7FFI - chain A; structure by X-ray diffraction, 2.40 A resolution.

[Chain A]
Protein: Type III polyketide synthase
Source organism: Aquilaria sinensis
Reference sequence: A0A385MEG6 (A0A385MEG6_9ROSI); residues 1-397 here = UniProt positions 1-397
Chain sequence (431 residues; each row starts with the number of its first residue; numbers below 1 keep their minus sign (Met-33 is residue -33)):
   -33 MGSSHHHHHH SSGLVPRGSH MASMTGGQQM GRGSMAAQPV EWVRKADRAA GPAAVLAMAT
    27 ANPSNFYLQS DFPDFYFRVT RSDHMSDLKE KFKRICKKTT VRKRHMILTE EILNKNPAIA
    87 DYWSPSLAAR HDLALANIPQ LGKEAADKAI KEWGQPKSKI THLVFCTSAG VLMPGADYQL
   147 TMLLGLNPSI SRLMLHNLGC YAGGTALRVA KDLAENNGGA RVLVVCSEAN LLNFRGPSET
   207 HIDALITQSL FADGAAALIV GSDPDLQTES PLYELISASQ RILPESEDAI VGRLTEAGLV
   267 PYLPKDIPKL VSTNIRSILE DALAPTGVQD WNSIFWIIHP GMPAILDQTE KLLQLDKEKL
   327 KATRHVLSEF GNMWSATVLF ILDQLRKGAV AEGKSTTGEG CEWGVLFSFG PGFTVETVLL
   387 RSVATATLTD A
Not modelled in the structure: -33 to 6, 392-397
Differences from the reference sequence: initiating methionine (-33); expression tag (-32 to 0); engineered mutation Trp340 (Phe in A0A385MEG6)
Reported in the primary citation:
  - mutagenesis - A210E: unchanged catalytic activity
  - mutagenesis - N199L (6.5-fold), A210E (40.12 +/- 4.52 uM): decreased binding to 4-hydroxyphenylpropionyl-CoA
  - mutagenesis - N199F, N199L: decreased catalytic activity

[Overview]
The paper reports that N199L and A210E reduce binding to 4-hydroxyphenylpropionyl-CoA; N199F and N199L reduce
catalytic activity.
Chain A is Type III polyketide synthase (Aquilaria sinensis); the structure, Diarylpentanoid-producing
polyketide synthase (F340W mutant), was determined by X-ray diffraction, deposited together with 7FFA, 7FFC,
7FFG and 7FFH.
